4D5P - chain A; structure by X-ray diffraction, 1.89 A resolution.

[Chain A]
Name: Cellulose 1,4-beta-cellobiosidase
Source organism: Trichoderma reesei QM9414
Notes: EC 3.2.1.176; fragment: catalytic module, residues 18-451
UniProtKB: P62694 (GUX1_HYPJE); residues 1-434 here correspond to UniProt positions 18-451 (UniProt number = residue number + 17)
Amino-acid sequence (434 residues; each row starts with the number of its first residue):
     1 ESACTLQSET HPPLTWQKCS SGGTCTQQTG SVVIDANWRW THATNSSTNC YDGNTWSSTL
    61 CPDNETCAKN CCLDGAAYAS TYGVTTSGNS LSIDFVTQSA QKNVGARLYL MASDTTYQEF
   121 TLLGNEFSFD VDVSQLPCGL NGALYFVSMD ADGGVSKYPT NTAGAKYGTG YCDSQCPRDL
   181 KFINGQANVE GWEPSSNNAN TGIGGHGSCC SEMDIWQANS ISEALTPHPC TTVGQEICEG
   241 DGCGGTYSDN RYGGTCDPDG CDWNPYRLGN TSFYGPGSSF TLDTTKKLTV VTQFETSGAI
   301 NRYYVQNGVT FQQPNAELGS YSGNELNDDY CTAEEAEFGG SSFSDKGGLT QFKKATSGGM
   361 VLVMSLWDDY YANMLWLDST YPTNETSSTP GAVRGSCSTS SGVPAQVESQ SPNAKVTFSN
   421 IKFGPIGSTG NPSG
Differences from the reference sequence: cloning artifact (94); engineered mutation Gln217 (Glu234 in P62694)
Modified residues: Glu1 (pyroglutamic acid; PCA)
Swiss-Prot annotation at these positions:
  - active site: Glu212 (Nucleophile)
  - site: Asn64 (Not glycosylated)
  - glycosylation (N-linked (GlcNAc) asparagine): Asn45, Asn270, Asn384
Cystine bridges: Cys4-Cys72, Cys19-Cys25, Cys50-Cys71, Cys61-Cys67, Cys138-Cys397, Cys172-Cys210, Cys176-Cys209, Cys230-Cys256, Cys238-Cys243, Cys261-Cys331
Glycans and other covalent adducts: N-acetylglucosamine (NAG) linked to Asn270
Metal / ion sites: Co2+ site 1: His206, Glu239; Co2+ site 2: Glu295, Glu325

[In short]
Covalently linked N-acetylglucosamine: at Asn270. His206 and Glu239 form the Co2+ site 1. Glu295 and Glu325
coordinate Co2+ site 2. From UniProt: active-site residue Glu212.
Chain A is Cellulose 1,4-beta-cellobiosidase (Trichoderma reesei QM9414); the structure, Hypocrea jecorina
cellobiohydrolase Cel7A E217Q soaked with xylopentaose, was determined by X-ray diffraction (same publication
as 4D5I, 4D5J, 4D5O, 4D5Q and 4D5V).
